8WPF - chains A and I of the 9 polymer chains in the assembly; structure by electron microscopy, 3.00 A resolution.

== Chain A ==
Protein: DNA polymerase
Organism: Monkeypox virus
Amino-acid sequence (1006 residues; numbered 1 to 1006; the number before each row is that of its first residue):
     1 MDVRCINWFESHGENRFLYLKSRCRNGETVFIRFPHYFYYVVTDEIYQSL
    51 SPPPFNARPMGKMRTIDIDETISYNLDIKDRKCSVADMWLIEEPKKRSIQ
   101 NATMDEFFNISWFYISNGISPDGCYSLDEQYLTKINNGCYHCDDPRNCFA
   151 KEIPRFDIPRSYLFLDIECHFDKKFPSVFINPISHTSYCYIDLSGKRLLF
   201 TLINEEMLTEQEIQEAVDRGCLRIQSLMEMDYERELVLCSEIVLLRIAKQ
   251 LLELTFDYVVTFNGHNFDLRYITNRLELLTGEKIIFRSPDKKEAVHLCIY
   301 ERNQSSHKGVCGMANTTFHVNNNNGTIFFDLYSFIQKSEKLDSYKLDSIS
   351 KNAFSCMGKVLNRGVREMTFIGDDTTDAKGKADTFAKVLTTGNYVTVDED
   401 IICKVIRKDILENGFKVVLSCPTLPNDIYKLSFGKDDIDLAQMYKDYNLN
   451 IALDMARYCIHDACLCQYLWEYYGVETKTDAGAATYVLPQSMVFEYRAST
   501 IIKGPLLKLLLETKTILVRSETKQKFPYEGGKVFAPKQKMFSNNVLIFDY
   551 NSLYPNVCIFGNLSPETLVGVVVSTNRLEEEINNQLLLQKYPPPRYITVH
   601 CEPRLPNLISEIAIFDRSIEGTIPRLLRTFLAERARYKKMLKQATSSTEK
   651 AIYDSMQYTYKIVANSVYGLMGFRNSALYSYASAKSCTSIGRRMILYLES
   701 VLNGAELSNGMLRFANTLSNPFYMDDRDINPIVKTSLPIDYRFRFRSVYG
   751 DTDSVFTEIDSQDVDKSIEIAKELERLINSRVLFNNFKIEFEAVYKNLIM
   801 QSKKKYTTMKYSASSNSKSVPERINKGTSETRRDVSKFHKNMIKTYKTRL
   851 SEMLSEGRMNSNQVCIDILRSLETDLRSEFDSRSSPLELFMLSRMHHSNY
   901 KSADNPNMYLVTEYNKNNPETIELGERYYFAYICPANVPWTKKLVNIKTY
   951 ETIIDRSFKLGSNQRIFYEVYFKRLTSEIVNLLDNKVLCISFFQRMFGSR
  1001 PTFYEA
Metal / ion sites: Mg2+: Asp549, Tyr550, Asp753 (together with 2',3'-dideoxy-thymidine-5'-triphosphate)
Residues lining bound ligands: 2',3'-dideoxy-thymidine-5'-triphosphate (D3T): Asp549, Tyr550, Asn551, Ser552, Leu553, Tyr554, Arg634, Lys638, Lys661, Ile662, Asn665, Tyr668, Thr752, Asp753

== Chain I ==
Molecule: Template DNA
Sequence (48 nucleotides; each row starts with the number of its first residue):
     1 CTGCAXGAATTAAGCAATTCGTAATCATGGTCATAGCTCCCGCGAAAT
Unresolved in the structure: 1-3, 45-48
Modified / non-standard residues: AAB (2'-deoxy-ribofuranose-5'-monophosphate) at position 6

== How chain A and chain I interact ==
Pairs across the interface (63):
  His12(A) with DA9(I), base contact
  Lys96(A) with DA9(I), sugar contact; DT10(I), salt bridge to the phosphate
  Glu106(A) with DT11(I), phosphate contact
  Phe108(A) with DT10(I), phosphate contact; DT11(I), phosphate contact
  His307(A) with DA12(I), phosphate contact; DA13(I), salt bridge to the phosphate; DG14(I), salt bridge to the phosphate
  Lys308(A) with DG14(I), phosphate contact
  Tyr496(A) with DT11(I), phosphate contact; DA12(I), phosphate contact
  Arg497(A) with DA12(I), hydrogen bond to the phosphate; DA13(I), salt bridge to the phosphate
  Ala498(A) with DA13(I), hydrogen bond to the phosphate
  Ser499(A) with DA12(I), phosphate contact; DA13(I), hydrogen bond to the phosphate
  Thr500(A) with DT11(I), sugar contact; DA12(I), hydrogen bond to the phosphate
  Lys503(A) with DT11(I), salt bridge to the phosphate
  Lys525(A) with DG14(I), phosphate contact; DC15(I), salt bridge to the phosphate
  Tyr528(A) with DG14(I), sugar contact; DC15(I), phosphate contact
  Glu529(A) with DC15(I), phosphate contact; DA16(I), phosphate contact
  Gly530(A) with DC15(I), hydrogen bond to the phosphate; DA16(I), hydrogen bond to the phosphate
  Gly531(A) with DA16(I), sugar contact
  Val533(A) with DA16(I), phosphate contact; DA17(I), phosphate contact
  Ile662(A) with DA13(I), base contact
  Asn665(A) with DA13(I), base contact
  Ser666(A) with DA13(I), hydrogen bond to the base
  Tyr668(A) with DG14(I), base contact
  Gly669(A) with DA13(I), sugar contact; DG14(I), sugar contact
  Leu670(A) with DA13(I), sugar contact
  Gly672(A) with DG14(I), sugar contact
  Phe673(A) with DA12(I), base contact; DA13(I), phosphate contact; DG14(I), sugar contact
  Asn675(A) with DA12(I), hydrogen bond to the base
  Ser802(A) with DT18(I), sugar contact
  Lys803(A) with DA17(I), salt bridge to the phosphate; DT18(I), sugar contact
  Lys804(A) with DA16(I), base contact; DA17(I), sugar contact
  Lys805(A) with DT18(I), hydrogen bond to the phosphate; DT19(I), salt bridge to the phosphate
  Arg832(A) with DT18(I), hydrogen bond to the base
  Tyr932(A) with DG21(I), phosphate contact
  Asn946(A) with DT22(I), phosphate contact
  Ile947(A) with DG21(I), phosphate contact; DT22(I), hydrogen bond to the phosphate
  Lys948(A) with DG21(I), phosphate contact; DT22(I), hydrogen bond to the phosphate
  Val970(A) with DG21(I), phosphate contact
  Arg974(A) with DC20(I), phosphate contact; DG21(I), salt bridge to the phosphate
  Ser977(A) with DC20(I), hydrogen bond to the phosphate
  Asn981(A) with DT19(I), phosphate contact
  Tyr1004(A) with DT18(I), hydrogen bond to the phosphate
Also at the interface, not in a pair above, chain A (46 interface residues in all): Gly13, Arg302, Val945, Thr949, Lys973
Also at the interface, not in a pair above, chain I (16 interface residues in all): DG7, DA8

== In short ==
The interface between chain A and chain I involves 46 residues on one side and 16 on the other; the contacts
include 14 hydrogen bonds and 9 salt bridges. Among the polar pairs are Ser666(A)-DA13(I), Asn675(A)-DA12(I)
and Arg832(A)-DT18(I). Ligands of chain A: 2',3'-dideoxy-thymidine-5'-triphosphate.
Here chain A is DNA polymerase (Monkeypox virus) and chain I is Template DNA. Entry 8WPF (Structure of
monkeypox virus polymerase complex F8-A22-E4-H5 with exogenous DNA bearing one abasic site) was determined by
electron microscopy (same publication as 8WPE, 8WPK and 8WPP).
